Entry 5TYW (X-ray diffraction, 1.88 A resolution); this record covers chains A and D of the 4 polymer chains in the assembly.

== Chain A ==
Molecule: DNA-directed DNA/RNA polymerase mu
From: Homo sapiens
Notes: EC 2.7.7.7
UniProt: Q9NP87 (DPOLM_HUMAN); numbering as in UniProt; present here: 132-397, 410-494
Chain sequence (356 residues; row label = number of the first residue in the row; note: 12 numbers in that range are skipped by the numbering (no residue carries them; nothing is unmodelled there)):
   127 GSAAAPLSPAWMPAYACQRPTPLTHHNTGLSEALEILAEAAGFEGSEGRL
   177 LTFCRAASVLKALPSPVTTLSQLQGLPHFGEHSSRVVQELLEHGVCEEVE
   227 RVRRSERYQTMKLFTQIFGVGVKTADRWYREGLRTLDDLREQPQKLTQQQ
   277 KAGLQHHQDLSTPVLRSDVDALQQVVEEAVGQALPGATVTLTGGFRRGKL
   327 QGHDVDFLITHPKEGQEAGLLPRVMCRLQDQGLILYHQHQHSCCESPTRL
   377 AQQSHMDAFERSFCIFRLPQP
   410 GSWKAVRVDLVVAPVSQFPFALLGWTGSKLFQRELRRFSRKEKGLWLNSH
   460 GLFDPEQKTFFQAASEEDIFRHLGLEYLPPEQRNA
Disordered / not traced: 127-136, 365-383
Sequence notes: expression tag (127-131); conflict Gly410 (Pro in Q9NP87)
Metal / ion sites: Mn2+ site 1 near His219 (its only coordinating residue here); Na+: Thr241, Ile243, Val246 (shared with 1 residue of chain P); Mn2+ site 2: Asp330, Asp332, Asp418 (together with dTTP) (shared with 2 residues of chain P); Mn2+ site 3: Asp330, Asp332 (together with dTTP, pyrophosphate) (shared with 1 residue of chain P); Mn2+ site 4 near Glu386 (its only coordinating residue here)
Ligand contacts: pyrophosphate / dTTP: Gly319, Gly320, Arg323, Lys325, Gly328, His329, Asp330, Asp332, Asp418, Gly433, Trp434, Thr435, Gly436, Ser437, Lys438, Gln441
Swiss-Prot annotation at these positions:
  - region: Arg323 to Asp332 (Involved in ssDNA binding)
  - binding site (Mg(2+)): Asp330, Asp332, Asp418
  - site: Gly433 (Responsible for the low discrimination between dNTP and rNTP)
From the paper describing this entry:
  - conformationally variable residues (side-chain flip): His329

== Chain D ==
Molecule: 4-nt DNA strand
Sequence (4 nucleotides; each row starts with the number of its first residue):
     1 GCCG

== How chain A and chain D interact ==
Pairs across the interface - 14 pairs, chain A then chain D:
  Ala140(A) with DG4(D), phosphate contact
  Gly174(A) with DG1(D), hydrogen bond to the base
  Arg175(A) with DG1(D), salt bridge to the phosphate
  Thr178(A) with DG1(D), hydrogen bond to the base; DC2(D), sugar contact
  Phe179(A) with DG1(D), sugar contact
  Pro203(A) with DC3(D), phosphate contact
  His204(A) with DC2(D), sugar contact; DC3(D), hydrogen bond to the phosphate
  Gly206(A) with DC2(D), hydrogen bond to the phosphate
  Glu207(A) with DC2(D), hydrogen bond to the phosphate
  His208(A) with DG1(D), salt bridge to the phosphate; DC2(D), hydrogen bond to the phosphate
  Ser209(A) with DC2(D), hydrogen bond to the phosphate
Interface residues without a listed pair, chain A (14 interface residues in all): Arg181, Leu202, Phe205

== Summary ==
14 residues of chain A face 4 of chain D across their interface, with 7 hydrogen bonds and 2 salt bridges.
Among the polar pairs are Gly174(A)-DG1(D), Thr178(A)-DG1(D) and His204(A)-DC3(D). Chain A binds pyrophosphate
/ dTTP. From UniProt: 3 Mg2+-binding residues on chain A. From the paper: conformational variability at
His329(A).
Here chain A is DNA-directed DNA/RNA polymerase mu (Homo sapiens) and chain D is a 4-nt DNA strand. Entry 5TYW
(DNA Polymerase Mu Reactant Complex, Mn2+ (10 min)) was determined by X-ray diffraction together with 5TXX,
5TXZ, 5TYB, 5TYC, 5TYD, 5TYE and 7 further entries from the same study.
